PDB entry 8DDU | electron microscopy, 3.00 A resolution | chains A and B of the 8 polymer chains in the assembly

Chain A (and B):
Protein: Transient receptor potential cation channel, subfamily M, member 3
From: Mus musculus
Notes: chain B of this document is another copy of the same molecule, construct and numbering; everything in this record applies to it too
UniProtKB: Q5F4S7 (Q5F4S7_MOUSE); residues 1-1371 here = UniProt positions 1-1371
Chain sequence (1371 residues; each row starts with the number of its first residue):
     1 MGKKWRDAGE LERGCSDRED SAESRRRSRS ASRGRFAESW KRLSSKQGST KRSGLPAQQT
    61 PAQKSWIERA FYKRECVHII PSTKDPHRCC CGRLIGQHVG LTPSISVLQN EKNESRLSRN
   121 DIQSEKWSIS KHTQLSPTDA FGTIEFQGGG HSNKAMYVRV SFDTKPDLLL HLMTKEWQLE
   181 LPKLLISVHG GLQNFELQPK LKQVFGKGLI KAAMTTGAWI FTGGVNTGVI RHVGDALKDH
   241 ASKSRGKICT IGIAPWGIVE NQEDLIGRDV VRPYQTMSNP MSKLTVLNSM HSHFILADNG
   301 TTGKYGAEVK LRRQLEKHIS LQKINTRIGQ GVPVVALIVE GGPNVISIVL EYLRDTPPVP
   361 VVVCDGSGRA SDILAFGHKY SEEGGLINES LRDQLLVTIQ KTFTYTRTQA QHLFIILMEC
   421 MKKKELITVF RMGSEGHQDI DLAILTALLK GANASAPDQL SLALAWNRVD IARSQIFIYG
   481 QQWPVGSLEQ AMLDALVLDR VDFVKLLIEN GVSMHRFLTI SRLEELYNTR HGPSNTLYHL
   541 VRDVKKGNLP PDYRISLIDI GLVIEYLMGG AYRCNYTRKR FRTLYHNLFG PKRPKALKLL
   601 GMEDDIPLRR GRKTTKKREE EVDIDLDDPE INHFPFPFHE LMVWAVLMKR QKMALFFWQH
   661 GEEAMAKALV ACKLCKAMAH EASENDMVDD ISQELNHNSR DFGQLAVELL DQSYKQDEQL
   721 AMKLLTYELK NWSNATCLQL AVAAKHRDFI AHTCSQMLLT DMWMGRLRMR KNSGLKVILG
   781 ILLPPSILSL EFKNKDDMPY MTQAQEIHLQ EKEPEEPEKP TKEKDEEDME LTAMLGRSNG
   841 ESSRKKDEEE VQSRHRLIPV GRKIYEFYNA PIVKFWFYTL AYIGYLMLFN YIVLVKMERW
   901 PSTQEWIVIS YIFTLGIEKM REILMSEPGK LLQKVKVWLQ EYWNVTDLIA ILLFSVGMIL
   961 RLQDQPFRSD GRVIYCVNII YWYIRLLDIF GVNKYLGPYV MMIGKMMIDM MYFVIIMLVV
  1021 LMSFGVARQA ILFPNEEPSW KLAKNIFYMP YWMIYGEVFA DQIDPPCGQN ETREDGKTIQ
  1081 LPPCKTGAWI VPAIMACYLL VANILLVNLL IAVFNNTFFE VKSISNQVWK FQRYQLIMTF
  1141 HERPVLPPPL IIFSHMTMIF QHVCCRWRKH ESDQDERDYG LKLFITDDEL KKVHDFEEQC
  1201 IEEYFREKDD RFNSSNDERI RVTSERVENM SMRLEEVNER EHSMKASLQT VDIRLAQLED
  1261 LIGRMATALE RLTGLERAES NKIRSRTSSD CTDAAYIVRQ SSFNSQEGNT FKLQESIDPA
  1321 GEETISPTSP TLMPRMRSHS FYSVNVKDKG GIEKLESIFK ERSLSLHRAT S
Disordered / not traced: 1-128, 383-396, 589-631, 795-860, 1068-1079, 1165-1176, 1244-1371
Small-molecule neighbours:
  - 1,2-diacyl-glycerol-3-sn-phosphate (3PH), molecule 1: Glu941, Tyr942, Trp943, Thr946, Ile949, Leu953, Val977, Asn978, Ile980, Tyr981, Ile984, Leu987, Val1000, Ile1003, Gly1004, Met1007, Gln1132
  - 1,2-diacyl-glycerol-3-sn-phosphate (3PH), molecule 2: Val1020, Ser1023, Phe1024, Ile1094, Tyr1098, Val1101
  - 9Z9 ((3beta,14beta,17beta,25R)-3-[4-methoxy-3-(methoxymethyl)butoxy]spirost-5-en), molecule 1: Met887, Asn890, Tyr891, Leu894, Tyr983
  - 9Z9, molecule 2: Pro1038, Ser1039, Trp1040, Leu1042, Ala1043
  - PIO ([(2R)-2-octanoyloxy-3-[oxidanyl-[(1R,2R,3S,4R,5R,6S)-2,3,6-tris(oxidanyl)-4,5-diphosphonooxy-cyclohexyl]oxy-phosphoryl]oxy-propyl] octanoate): Ser773, Leu775, Phe875, Trp876, Thr879, Ile883, Ile989, Phe990, Asn993, Lys994, Tyr995

Interface between chain A and chain B:
Pairs across the interface - 96 pairs, chain A then chain B:
  Gly148(A) - Ile508(B)
  Gly148(A) - Val512(B)
  Ser152(A) - Glu1198(B)  hydrogen bond
  Glu196(A) - Tyr479(B)
  Arg231(A) - Tyr479(B)
  Lys238(A) - Glu509(B)
  Ser244(A) - Arg1206(B)  hydrogen bond (backbone-side chain)
  Arg245(A) - Glu1203(B)  salt bridge
  Arg245(A) - Arg1206(B)
  Arg245(A) - Glu1207(B)  salt bridge
  Arg245(A) - Asp1210(B)  salt bridge
  Gln275(A) - Ser513(B)
  Gln275(A) - Arg516(B)  hydrogen bond
  Met277(A) - Leu488(B)  hydrophobic
  Met277(A) - Gly511(B)
  Met277(A) - Val512(B)
  Met281(A) - Gln482(B)
  Tyr1012(A) - Tyr995(B)
  Phe1013(A) - Tyr999(B)  hydrophobic
  Ile1015(A) - Phe990(B)  hydrophobic
  Val1019(A) - Tyr983(B)
  Val1019(A) - Phe990(B)  hydrophobic
  Met1022(A) - Tyr983(B)  hydrophobic
  Ser1023(A) - Tyr983(B)
  Val1026(A) - Asn890(B)
  Ala1027(A) - Ile980(B)  hydrophobic
  Gln1029(A) - Leu894(B)
  Ala1030(A) - Val893(B)
  Ala1030(A) - Arg972(B)  hydrogen bond (backbone-side chain)
  Ala1030(A) - Cys976(B)  hydrophobic
  Ile1031(A) - Val973(B)  hydrophobic
  Ile1031(A) - Cys976(B)  hydrophobic
  Phe1033(A) - Arg972(B)
  Pro1034(A) - Lys896(B)
  Pro1034(A) - Arg972(B)
  Asn1035(A) - Lys896(B)
  Glu1036(A) - Val895(B)
  Glu1036(A) - Lys896(B)  hydrogen bond (backbone-backbone)
  Glu1037(A) - Lys896(B)  salt bridge
  Pro1038(A) - Val895(B)  hydrophobic
  Ile1046(A) - Leu894(B)  hydrophobic
  Val1058(A) - Tyr1055(B)
  Val1058(A) - Glu1057(B)
  Phe1059(A) - Glu1057(B)
  Phe1059(A) - Phe1059(B)  hydrophobic
  Ala1060(A) - Glu1057(B)  hydrogen bond (backbone-side chain)
  Asp1064(A) - Tyr1048(B)
  Thr1086(A) - Ser969(B)
  Thr1086(A) - Asp970(B)
  Thr1086(A) - Val973(B)
  Ile1090(A) - Val973(B)  hydrophobic
  Pro1092(A) - Tyr1048(B)  hydrophobic
  Pro1092(A) - Trp1052(B)
  Ile1094(A) - Ile980(B)  hydrophobic
  Met1095(A) - Trp1052(B)  hydrophobic
  Ala1096(A) - Tyr1051(B)  hydrogen bond (backbone-side chain)
  Ala1096(A) - Trp1052(B)
  Leu1099(A) - Trp1052(B)  hydrophobic
  Leu1099(A) - Tyr1055(B)
  Leu1100(A) - Met1010(B)
  Leu1100(A) - Val1014(B)  hydrophobic
  Leu1100(A) - Tyr1051(B)
  Leu1100(A) - Tyr1055(B)
  Asn1103(A) - Tyr1055(B)
  Ile1104(A) - Met1010(B)  hydrophobic
  Ile1104(A) - Tyr1055(B)
  Ile1104(A) - Leu1110(B)  hydrophobic
  Leu1105(A) - Ile1003(B)  hydrophobic
  Leu1105(A) - Met1006(B)  hydrophobic
  Leu1105(A) - Met1007(B)  hydrophobic
  Leu1105(A) - Met1010(B)  hydrophobic
  Asn1108(A) - Ile1111(B)
  Asn1108(A) - Phe1114(B)
  Leu1109(A) - Ile1003(B)  hydrophobic
  Leu1109(A) - Met1006(B)  hydrophobic
  Val1113(A) - Phe1118(B)  hydrophobic
  Asn1115(A) - Asn1115(B)
  Asn1116(A) - Asn1115(B)
  Asn1116(A) - Phe1118(B)
  Asp1217(A) - Asn1216(B)  hydrogen bond
  Ile1220(A) - Arg1219(B)
  Arg1221(A) - Arg1219(B)
  Ser1224(A) - Thr1223(B)
  Val1227(A) - Arg1226(B)
  Val1227(A) - Met1230(B)
  Glu1228(A) - Arg1226(B)  salt bridge
  Met1230(A) - Met1230(B)  hydrophobic
  Ser1231(A) - Met1230(B)
  Leu1234(A) - Met1230(B)
  Glu1235(A) - Arg1233(B)  salt bridge
  Asn1238(A) - Arg1233(B)
  Asn1238(A) - Glu1236(B)
  Asn1238(A) - Val1237(B)
  Asn1238(A) - Arg1240(B)  hydrogen bond
  Glu1241(A) - Arg1240(B)  salt bridge
  Ser1243(A) - His1242(B)
Other interface residues (no listed pair), chain A (76 interface residues in all): Gln147, Gly149, Gly150, Lys154, Ala241, Lys243, Pro280, Asp1009, Ile1016, Leu1042, Gly1056, Gly1087, Ile1111, Ala1112, Thr1223
Other interface residues (no listed pair), chain B (66 interface residues in all): His515, Val977, Ile979, Ile984, Asn993, Leu996, Met1002, Gly1056, Ile1220, Val1227, Leu1234

Overview:
76 residues of chain A face 66 of chain B across their interface; the contacts include 9 hydrogen bonds and 7
salt bridges. Polar pairs include Arg245(A)-Glu1203(B), Arg245(A)-Glu1207(B) and Arg245(A)-Asp1210(B). Chain A
binds 1,2-diacyl-glycerol-3-sn-phosphate, compound 9Z9 and compound PIO.
Both chains are Transient receptor potential cation channel, subfamily M, member 3 (Mus musculus). Entry 8DDU
(cryo-EM structure of TRPM3 ion channel in the presence of PIP2, state3) was determined by electron
microscopy, deposited together with 8DDQ, 8DDR, 8DDS, 8DDT, 8DDV, 8DDW and 4 further entries.
